Entry 6B8H (electron microscopy, 3.60 A resolution); this record covers chains a and b of the 60 polymer chains in the assembly.

# Chain a
Name: ATP synthase subunit a
Organism: Saccharomyces cerevisiae (strain ATCC 204508 / S288c)
Reference sequence: P00854 (ATP6_YEAST); residues 1-249 here correspond to UniProt positions 11-259 (UniProt number = residue number + 10)
Chain sequence (249 residues; numbered 1 to 249; the number before each row is that of its first residue):
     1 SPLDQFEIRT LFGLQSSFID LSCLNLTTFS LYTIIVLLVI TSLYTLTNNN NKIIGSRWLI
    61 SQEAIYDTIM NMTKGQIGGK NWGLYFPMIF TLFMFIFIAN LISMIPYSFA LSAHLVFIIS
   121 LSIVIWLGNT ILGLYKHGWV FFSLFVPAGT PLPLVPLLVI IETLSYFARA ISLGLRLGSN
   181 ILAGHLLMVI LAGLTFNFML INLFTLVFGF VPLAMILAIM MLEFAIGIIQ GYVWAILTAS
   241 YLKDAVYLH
From the paper describing this entry:
  - catalytic residues: R176 (citing earlier work)
  - catalytic residues: E162, E223, D244 (proposed by the authors, not directly observed)

# Chain b
Name: ATP synthase subunit 4, mitochondrial
Organism: Saccharomyces cerevisiae (strain ATCC 204508 / S288c)
Reference sequence: P05626 (ATPF_YEAST); residues 1-209 here correspond to UniProt positions 36-244 (UniProt number = residue number + 35)
Chain sequence (209 residues; row label = number of the first residue in the row):
     1 MSSTPEKQTD PKAKANSIIN AIPGNNILTK TGVLGTSAAA VIYAISNELY VINDESILLL
    61 TFLGFTGLVA KYLAPAYKDF ADARMKKVSD VLNASRNKHV EAVKDRIDSV SQLQNVAETT
   121 KVLFDVSKET VELESEAFEL KQKVELAHEA KAVLDSWVRY EASLRQLEQR QLAKSVISRV
   181 QSELGNPKFQ EKVLQQSISE IEQLLSKLK
Unresolved in the structure: 1-6, 104, 208-209
Swiss-Prot annotation at these positions:
  - modified residue: S109 (Phosphoserine)

# Chain a / chain b interface
Residue-residue contacts (36; chain a residue first):
  I54(a) - M85(b)
  I54(a) - L92(b)  hydrophobic
  G55(a) - M85(b)
  S56(a) - M85(b)
  R57(a) - Y77(b)  hydrogen bond (backbone-side chain)
  R57(a) - K78(b)
  R57(a) - D82(b)  salt bridge
  R57(a) - M85(b)
  I60(a) - A81(b)
  I60(a) - M85(b)  hydrophobic
  S61(a) - Y77(b)
  I105(a) - F62(b)  hydrophobic
  P106(a) - E55(b)
  P106(a) - L59(b)  hydrophobic
  P106(a) - F62(b)  hydrophobic
  Y107(a) - Y50(b)
  Y107(a) - N53(b)
  Y107(a) - E55(b)
  Y107(a) - S56(b)
  Y107(a) - L59(b)  hydrophobic
  A192(a) - D54(b)
  G193(a) - D54(b)  hydrogen bond (backbone-side chain)
  T195(a) - I57(b)
  F196(a) - N53(b)
  F196(a) - I57(b)  hydrophobic
  L213(a) - I57(b)  hydrophobic
  L213(a) - L60(b)  hydrophobic
  L213(a) - T61(b)
  I216(a) - T61(b)
  L217(a) - T61(b)
  L217(a) - L68(b)  hydrophobic
  M220(a) - L58(b)  hydrophobic
  M220(a) - T61(b)
  M220(a) - F62(b)  hydrophobic
  M221(a) - F65(b)  hydrophobic
  F224(a) - F65(b)  hydrophobic
Other interface residues (no listed pair), chain a (22 interface residues in all): I53, M188, V189
Other interface residues (no listed pair), chain b (20 interface residues in all): V88

# Overview
Chain a and chain b form an interface of 22 and 20 residues respectively; the contacts include 2 hydrogen
bonds and 1 salt bridge. Among the polar pairs are R57(a)-D82(b), R57(a)-Y77(b) and G193(a)-D54(b). From the
paper: catalytic residues R176(a), E162(a) and E223(a) among others.
Here chain a is ATP synthase subunit a and chain b is ATP synthase subunit 4, mitochondrial, both from
Saccharomyces cerevisiae (strain ATCC 204508 / S288c). Entry 6B8H (Mosaic model of yeast mitochondrial ATP
synthase monomer) was determined by electron microscopy (same publication as 6B2Z).
